PDB entry 8THI | electron microscopy, 3.36 A resolution | chains A and B

== Chain A (and B) ==
Name: Sialic acid TRAP transporter permease protein SiaT
From: Haemophilus influenzae Rd KW20
Notes: chain B of this document is another copy of the same molecule, construct and numbering; everything in this record applies to it too
UniProt: P44543 (SIAT1_HAEIN); residues 1-616 here = UniProt positions 1-616
Chain sequence (655 residues; row label = number of the first residue in the row; numbers below 1 keep their minus sign (Met-38 is residue -38)):
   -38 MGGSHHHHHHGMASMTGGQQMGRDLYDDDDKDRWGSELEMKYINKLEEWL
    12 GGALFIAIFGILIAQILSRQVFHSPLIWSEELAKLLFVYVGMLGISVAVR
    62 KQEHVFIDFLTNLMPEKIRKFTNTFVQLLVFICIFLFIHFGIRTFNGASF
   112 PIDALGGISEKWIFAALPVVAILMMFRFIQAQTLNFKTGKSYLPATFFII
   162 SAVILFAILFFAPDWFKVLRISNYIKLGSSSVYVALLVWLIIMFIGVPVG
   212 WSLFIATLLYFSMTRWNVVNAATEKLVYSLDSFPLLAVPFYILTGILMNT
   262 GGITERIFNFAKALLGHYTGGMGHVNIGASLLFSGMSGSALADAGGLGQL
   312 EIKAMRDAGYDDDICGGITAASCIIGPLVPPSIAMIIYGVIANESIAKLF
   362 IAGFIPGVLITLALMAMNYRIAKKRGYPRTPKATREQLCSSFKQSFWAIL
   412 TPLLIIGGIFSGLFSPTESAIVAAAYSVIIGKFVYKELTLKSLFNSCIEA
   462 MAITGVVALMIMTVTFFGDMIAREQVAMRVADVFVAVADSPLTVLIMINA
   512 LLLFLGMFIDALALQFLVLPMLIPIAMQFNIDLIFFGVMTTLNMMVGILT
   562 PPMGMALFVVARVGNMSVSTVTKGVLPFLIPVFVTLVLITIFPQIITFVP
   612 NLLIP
Unresolved in the structure: -38 to 2, 616 (chain B: -38 to 4, 616)
Sequence notes: initiating methionine (-38); expression tag (-37 to 0)
Ion coordination: Na+: Ser295, Ser298, Gly337, Val340, Pro342
Residues lining bound ligands: phosphatidylglycerol (PGT; (1S)-2-{[{[(2R)-2,3-dihydroxypropyl]oxy}(hydroxy)phosphoryl]oxy}-1-[(palmitoyloxy)methyl]ethyl stearate): Ile93, Phe96, Leu97, His100, Arg104, Leu166, Leu170, Pro174, Phe177, Lys178, Leu180, Arg181, Ile216, Leu219, Leu220, Trp227
What the authors report for this chain:
  - binding site for phosphatidylglycerol: Trp227
  - contacts within the chain: Arg30-Glu429 (salt bridge)
  - mutagenesis - W227R, D304A, R484E, D521A: decreased growth (citing earlier work)
  - mutagenesis - R30E, S356Y, E429R, R484E: decreased binding to SiaP (citing earlier work)
  - mutagenesis - S298A: unchanged growth (citing earlier work)

== Chain A / chain B interface ==
Contacting residue pairs (2; chain A residue first):
  Tyr3(A) with Trp10(B)
  Ile4(A) with Trp10(B)

== Overview ==
The interface between chain A and chain B involves 2 residues on one side and 1 on the other. Bound to chain
A: phosphatidylglycerol. The paper reports a binding site for phosphatidylglycerol at Trp227(A); W227R, D304A
and R484E of chain A, among others, reduce growth; 8 substitutions were tested in all.
Both chains are Sialic acid TRAP transporter permease protein SiaT (Haemophilus influenzae Rd KW20). Entry
8THI (Cryo-EM structure of the Tripartite ATP-independent Periplasmic (TRAP) transporter SiaQM from
Haemophilus influenzae (parallel dimer)) was determined by electron microscopy (same publication as 8THJ).
